7AC5 - chains B and F of the 3 polymer chains in the assembly; structure by X-ray diffraction, 2.26 A resolution.

== Chain B ==
Molecule: Tubulin beta-2B chain
Organism: Bos taurus
UniProt: Q6B856 (TBB2B_BOVIN); residues 1-445 here = UniProt positions 1-445
Chain sequence (445 residues; numbered 1 to 445; the number before each row is that of its first residue):
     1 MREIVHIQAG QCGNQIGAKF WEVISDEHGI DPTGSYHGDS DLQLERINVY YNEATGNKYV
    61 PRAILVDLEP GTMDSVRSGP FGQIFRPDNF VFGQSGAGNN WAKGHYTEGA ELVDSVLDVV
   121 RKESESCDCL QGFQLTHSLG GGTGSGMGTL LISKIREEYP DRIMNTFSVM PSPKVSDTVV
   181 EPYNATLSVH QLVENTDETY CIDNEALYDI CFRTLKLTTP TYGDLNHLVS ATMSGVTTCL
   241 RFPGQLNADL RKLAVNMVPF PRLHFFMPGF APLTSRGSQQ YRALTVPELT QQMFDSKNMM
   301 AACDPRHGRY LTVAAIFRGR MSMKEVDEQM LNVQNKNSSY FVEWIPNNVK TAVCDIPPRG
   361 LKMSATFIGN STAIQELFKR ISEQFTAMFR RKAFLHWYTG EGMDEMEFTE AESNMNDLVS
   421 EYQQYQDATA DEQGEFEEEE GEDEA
Unresolved in the structure: 432-445
Residues lining bound ligands:
  - GDP (guanosine-5'-diphosphate): Gly10, Gln11, Cys12, Gln15, Ile16, Asp67, Ala97, Asn99, Ser138, Gly140, Gly141, Gly142, Thr143, Gly144, Val169, Pro171, Val175, Asp177, Glu181, Asn204, Leu207, Tyr222, Leu225, Asn226
  - 2-(2-methoxyethoxy)ethanol (PG0): Ala206, Asp209, Ile210, Arg213, Thr214, Ser296, Lys297, Met299, Ala301, Ala302, Cys303
Swiss-Prot annotation at these positions:
  - motif: Met1 to Ile4 (MREI motif)
  - binding site (GTP): Gln11, Glu69, Ser138, Gly142, Thr143, Gly144, Asn204, Asn226
  - binding site (Mg(2+)): Glu69
  - modified residue: Ser40 (Phosphoserine), Thr55 (Phosphothreonine), Lys58 (N6-acetyllysine), Ser172 (Phosphoserine), Thr285 (Phosphothreonine), Thr290 (Phosphothreonine), Arg318 (Omega-N-methylarginine), Glu438 (5-glutamyl polyglutamate)
  - cross-link (Glycyl lysine isopeptide (Lys-Gly)): Lys58 (interchain with G-Cter in ubiquitin), Lys324 (interchain with G-Cter in ubiquitin)

== Chain F ==
Molecule: Designed Ankyrin Repeat Protein (DARPIN) D1
Organism: Bos taurus
Notes: antibody fragment or engineered binder
Chain sequence (169 residues; numbered 1 to 169; the number before each row is that of its first residue):
     1 MRGSHHHHHH GSDLGKKLLE AARAGQDDEV RILMANGADV NATDASGLTP LHLAATYGHL
    61 EIVEVLLKHG ADVNAIDIMG STPLHLAALI GHLEIVEVLL KHGADVNAVD TWGDTPLHLA
   121 AIMGHLEIVE VLLKHGADVN AQDKFGKTAF DISIDNGNED LAEILQKLN
Unresolved in the structure: 1-11, 168-169

== Interface between chain B and chain F ==
Pairs across the interface - 30 pairs, chain B then chain F:
  Pro173(B) - Met123(F)
  Lys174(B) - Asn158(F)  hydrogen bond
  Lys174(B) - Asp160(F)  salt bridge
  Val179(B) - Ile90(F)
  Val179(B) - His125(F)
  Asp209(B) - Asp160(F)
  Phe212(B) - Asp160(F)
  Arg213(B) - Glu159(F)  salt bridge
  Arg213(B) - Asp160(F)  salt bridge
  Arg213(B) - Glu163(F)  salt bridge
  Glu383(B) - Ile122(F)
  Glu383(B) - Ile152(F)
  Glu383(B) - Asn156(F)
  Gln384(B) - Ile122(F)
  Ala387(B) - Leu89(F)  hydrophobic
  Ala387(B) - Met123(F)  hydrophobic
  Met388(B) - Leu89(F)  hydrophobic
  Met388(B) - Ile90(F)  hydrophobic
  Met388(B) - Met123(F)  hydrophobic
  Arg390(B) - Trp112(F)
  Arg391(B) - Ser81(F)
  Arg391(B) - Leu86(F)
  Arg391(B) - Asp110(F)  salt bridge
  Arg391(B) - Trp112(F)
  Arg391(B) - Asp114(F)  salt bridge
  Arg391(B) - Leu119(F)
  Phe394(B) - Thr56(F)
  Phe394(B) - Tyr57(F)  hydrophobic
  Phe394(B) - Ile90(F)  hydrophobic
  His396(B) - Tyr57(F)
Also at the interface, not in a pair above, chain B (19 interface residues in all): Pro182, Glu205, Glu376, Arg380, Ala393
Also at the interface, not in a pair above, chain F (21 interface residues in all): Gly124, Asp155

== In short ==
19 residues of chain B face 21 of chain F across their interface, with 1 hydrogen bond and 6 salt bridges.
Among the polar pairs are Lys174(B)-Asp160(F), Arg213(B)-Glu159(F) and Arg213(B)-Asp160(F). Ligands of chain
B: GDP and 2-(2-methoxyethoxy)ethanol.
Chain B is Tubulin beta-2B chain and chain F is Designed Ankyrin Repeat Protein (DARPIN) D1, both from Bos
taurus; the structure, Structure of Tubulin Darpin complex 1 collected by rotation serial crystallography on a
COC membrane at ..., was determined by X-ray diffraction, deposited together with 7AC4.
